1RMU - chains 2 and 3 of the 4 polymer chains in the assembly; structure by X-ray diffraction, 3.00 A resolution.

Chain 2:
Protein: Human rhinovirus 14 coat protein (subunit VP2)
From: Human rhinovirus 14
UniProtKB: P03303 (POLG_HRV14); residues 1-262 here correspond to UniProt positions 69-330 (UniProt number = residue number + 68)
Amino-acid sequence (262 residues; row label = number of the first residue in the row):
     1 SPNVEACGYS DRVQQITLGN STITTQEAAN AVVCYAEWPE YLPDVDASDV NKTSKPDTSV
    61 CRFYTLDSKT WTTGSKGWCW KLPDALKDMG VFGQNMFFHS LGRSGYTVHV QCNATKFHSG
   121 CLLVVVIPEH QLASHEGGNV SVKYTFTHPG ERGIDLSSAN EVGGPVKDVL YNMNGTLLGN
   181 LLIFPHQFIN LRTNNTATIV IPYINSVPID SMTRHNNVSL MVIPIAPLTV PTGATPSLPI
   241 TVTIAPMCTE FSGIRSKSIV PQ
Unresolved in the structure: 1-7
Construct notes: conflict L170 (Ile239 in P03303)

Chain 3:
Protein: Human rhinovirus 14 coat protein (subunit VP3)
From: Human rhinovirus 14
UniProtKB: P03303 (POLG_HRV14); residues 1-236 here correspond to UniProt positions 331-566 (UniProt number = residue number + 330)
Amino-acid sequence (236 residues; row label = number of the first residue in the row):
     1 GLPTTTLPGS GQFLTTDDRQ SPSALPNYEP TPRIHIPGKV HNLLEIIQVD TLIPMNNTHT
    61 KDEVNSYLIP LNANRQNEQV FGTNLFIGDG VFKTTLLGEI VQYYTHWSGS LRFSLMYTGP
   121 ALSSAKLILA YTPPGARGPQ DRREAMLGTH VVWDIGLQST IVMTIPWTSG VQFRYTDPDT
   181 YTSAGFLSCW YQTSLILPPE TTGQVYLLSF ISACPDFKLR LMKDTQTISQ TVALTE

How chain 2 and chain 3 interact:
Contacting residue pairs (61; chain 2 residue first):
  R12(2) - L157(3)
  Y35(2) - P37(3)  hydrophobic
  Y35(2) - G38(3)
  E37(2) - H35(3)  salt bridge
  E37(2) - P37(3)
  D46(2) - I34(3)
  D46(2) - H35(3)  hydrogen bond (side chain-backbone)
  K116(2) - P120(3)
  K116(2) - A121(3)  hydrogen bond (backbone-backbone)
  K116(2) - L122(3)  hydrogen bond (backbone-backbone)
  F117(2) - P120(3)
  F117(2) - L122(3)  hydrophobic
  F117(2) - P199(3)
  F117(2) - T201(3)
  H118(2) - P120(3)
  S119(2) - T118(3)
  G120(2) - T118(3)
  N139(2) - E236(3)  hydrogen bond (side chain-backbone)
  L170(2) - D62(3)
  L170(2) - E63(3)
  L170(2) - V64(3)
  L170(2) - Y67(3)  hydrophobic
  Y171(2) - D62(3)  hydrogen bond
  L177(2) - T94(3)
  L178(2) - V64(3)  hydrophobic
  G179(2) - T51(3)
  G179(2) - L52(3)  hydrogen bond (backbone-backbone)
  G179(2) - Y67(3)  hydrogen bond (backbone-side chain)
  N180(2) - T51(3)
  N180(2) - T94(3)  hydrogen bond (side chain-backbone)
  N180(2) - T95(3)
  N180(2) - L96(3)  hydrogen bond (side chain-backbone)
  L182(2) - V49(3)
  L182(2) - D50(3)
  L182(2) - T51(3)
  L182(2) - L52(3)  hydrophobic
  L182(2) - F210(3)  hydrophobic
  I183(2) - V49(3)  hydrophobic
  I183(2) - L96(3)  hydrophobic
  N190(2) - M116(3)
  N190(2) - Y117(3)
  N190(2) - T118(3)
  R192(2) - Y117(3)
  R192(2) - G119(3)  hydrogen bond (side chain-backbone)
  R192(2) - P120(3)
  R192(2) - A121(3)
  R192(2) - G156(3)  hydrogen bond (side chain-backbone)
  T193(2) - S159(3)
  I204(2) - P37(3)  hydrophobic
  N205(2) - I36(3)
  S206(2) - I34(3)
  V207(2) - I34(3)
  P208(2) - I34(3)
  I225(2) - V64(3)
  I225(2) - L68(3)
  A226(2) - L68(3)  hydrophobic
  A226(2) - T118(3)
  P227(2) - L68(3)
  P227(2) - Y206(3)  hydrophobic
  P231(2) - E200(3)
  T232(2) - E200(3)  hydrogen bond (backbone-backbone)
Other interface residues (no listed pair), chain 2 (37 interface residues in all): C121, V169, F188, P202, Y203, T229
Other interface residues (no listed pair), chain 3 (39 interface residues in all): R33, I46, I155, P198, T202, L208

Overview:
37 residues of chain 2 face 39 of chain 3 across their interface; the contacts include 12 hydrogen bonds and 1
salt bridge. Polar contacts include E37(2)-H35(3), D46(2)-H35(3) and N139(2)-E236(3).
Chain 2 is Human rhinovirus 14 coat protein (subunit VP2) and chain 3 is Human rhinovirus 14 coat protein
(subunit VP3), both from Human rhinovirus 14; the structure, Three-dimensional structures of drug-resistant
mutants of human rhinovirus 14, was determined by X-ray diffraction, deposited together with 2RMU.
